Entry 6YM0 (X-ray diffraction, 4.36 A resolution (low resolution: residue-level contacts below are approximate; hydrogen-bond / salt-bridge calls are withheld)); this record covers chains H and L of the 3 polymer chains in the assembly.

Chain H:
Molecule: heavy chain
Source organism: Homo sapiens
Chain sequence (228 residues; numbered 1 to 228; the number before each row is that of its first residue):
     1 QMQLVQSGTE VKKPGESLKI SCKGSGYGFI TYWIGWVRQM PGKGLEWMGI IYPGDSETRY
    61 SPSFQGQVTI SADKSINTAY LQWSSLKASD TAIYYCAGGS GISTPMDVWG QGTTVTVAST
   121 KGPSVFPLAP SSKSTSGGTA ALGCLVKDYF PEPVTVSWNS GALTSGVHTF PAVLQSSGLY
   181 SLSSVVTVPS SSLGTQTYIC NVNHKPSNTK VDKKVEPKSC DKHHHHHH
Unresolved in the structure: 134-136, 221-228
Disulfide bonds: Cys22-Cys96, Cys144-Cys200

Chain L:
Molecule: light chain
Source organism: Homo sapiens
Chain sequence (220 residues; each row starts with the number of its first residue):
     1 DIQLTQSPDS LAVSLGERAT INCKSSQSVL YSSINKNYLA WYQQKPGQPP KLLIYWASTR
    61 ESGVPDRFSG SGSGTDFTLT ISSLQAEDVA VYYCQQYYST PYTFGQGTKV EIKRTVAAPS
   121 VFIFPPSDEQ LKSGTASVVC LLNNFYPREA KVQWKVDNAL QSGNSQESVT EQDSKDSTYS
   181 LSSTLTLSKA DYEKHKVYAC EVTHQGLSSP VTKSFNRGEC
Disulfide bonds: Cys23-Cys94, Cys140-Cys200

Interface between chain H and chain L:
Disulfides between the chains: Cys220(H)-Cys220(L)
Residue-residue contacts - 71 pairs, chain H then chain L:
  Gln39(H) - Gln44(L)
  Gly44(H) - Tyr93(L)
  Leu45(H) - Gln44(L)
  Leu45(H) - Pro50(L)
  Leu45(H) - Phe104(L)
  Trp47(H) - Thr100(L)
  Trp47(H) - Pro101(L)
  Trp47(H) - Tyr102(L)
  Trp47(H) - Phe104(L)
  Arg59(H) - Thr100(L)
  Pro62(H) - Asp1(L)
  Pro62(H) - Pro101(L)
  Tyr95(H) - Gln48(L)
  Tyr95(H) - Pro49(L)
  Ile102(H) - Tyr102(L)
  Ser103(H) - Tyr31(L)
  Ser103(H) - Tyr38(L)
  Ser103(H) - Tyr97(L)
  Ser103(H) - Tyr98(L)
  Ser103(H) - Ser99(L)
  Ser103(H) - Tyr102(L)
  Thr104(H) - Tyr97(L)
  Pro105(H) - Leu52(L)
  Pro105(H) - Tyr55(L)
  Pro105(H) - Tyr97(L)
  Met106(H) - Tyr42(L)
  Asp107(H) - Leu52(L)
  Asp107(H) - Glu61(L)
  Trp109(H) - Tyr42(L)
  Trp109(H) - Pro49(L)
  Trp109(H) - Pro50(L)
  Gly110(H) - Pro49(L)
  Val125(H) - Glu129(L)
  Phe126(H) - Ser127(L)
  Phe126(H) - Glu129(L)
  Phe126(H) - Gln130(L)
  Pro127(H) - Ser127(L)
  Leu128(H) - Phe124(L)
  Leu128(H) - Val139(L)
  Ala129(H) - Phe124(L)
  Thr139(H) - Phe122(L)
  Ala141(H) - Phe122(L)
  Ala141(H) - Phe124(L)
  Leu142(H) - Phe124(L)
  Leu145(H) - Gln130(L)
  Leu145(H) - Ser137(L)
  Lys147(H) - Gln130(L)
  Lys147(H) - Ser137(L)
  His168(H) - Asn143(L)
  His168(H) - Asn144(L)
  His168(H) - Thr170(L)
  His168(H) - Ser180(L)
  Phe170(H) - Leu141(L)
  Phe170(H) - Ser168(L)
  Phe170(H) - Thr170(L)
  Phe170(H) - Ser180(L)
  Phe170(H) - Leu181(L)
  Phe170(H) - Ser182(L)
  Pro171(H) - Ser168(L)
  Pro171(H) - Val169(L)
  Val173(H) - Glu167(L)
  Leu174(H) - Gln166(L)
  Gln175(H) - Gln166(L)
  Val185(H) - Leu141(L)
  Thr187(H) - Asn143(L)
  Lys213(H) - Glu129(L)
  Lys218(H) - Ser127(L)
  Lys218(H) - Asp128(L)
  Lys218(H) - Cys220(L)
  Cys220(H) - Glu219(L)
  Cys220(H) - Cys220(L)  disulfide
Interface residues without a listed pair, chain H (47 interface residues in all): Val37, Ile50, Tyr60, Ser61, Gln111, Pro130, Ser132, Lys133, Ala140, Thr169, Ser183
Interface residues without a listed pair, chain L (44 interface residues in all): Gln95, Ile123, Pro125, Lys213

Summary:
Chain H and chain L form an interface of 47 and 44 residues respectively, with 1 disulfide bond.
Chain H is heavy chain and chain L is light chain, both from Homo sapiens; the structure, Crystal structure of
the SARS-CoV-2 receptor binding domain in complex with CR3022 Fab (crystal form 1), was determined by X-ray
diffraction (same publication as 6Z97 and 6YOR).
